1W63 - chains M and S of the 4 polymer chains in the assembly; structure by X-ray diffraction, 4.00 A resolution.

Chain M:
Protein: Adaptor-related protein complex 1, mu 1 subunit
Source organism: Mus musculus
UniProt: P35585 (A1M1_MOUSE); residue numbers follow UniProt; this construct covers 1-423
Amino-acid sequence (423 residues; each row starts with the number of its first residue):
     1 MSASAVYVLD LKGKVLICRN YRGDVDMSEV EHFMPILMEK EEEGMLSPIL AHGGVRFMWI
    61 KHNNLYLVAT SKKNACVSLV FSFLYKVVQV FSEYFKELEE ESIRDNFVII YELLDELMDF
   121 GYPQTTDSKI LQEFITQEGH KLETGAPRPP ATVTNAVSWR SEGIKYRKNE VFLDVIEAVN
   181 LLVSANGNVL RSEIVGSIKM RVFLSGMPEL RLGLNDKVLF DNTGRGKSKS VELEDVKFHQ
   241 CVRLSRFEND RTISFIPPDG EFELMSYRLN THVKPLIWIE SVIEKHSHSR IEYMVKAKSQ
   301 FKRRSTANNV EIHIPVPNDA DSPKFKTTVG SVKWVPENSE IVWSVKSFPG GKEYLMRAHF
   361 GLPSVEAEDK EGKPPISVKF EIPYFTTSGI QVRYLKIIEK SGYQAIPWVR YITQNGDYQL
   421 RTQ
Disordered / not traced: 1, 146-156, 219-231, 363-372
Sequence notes: conflict Phe-134 (Tyr in P35585), Ile-406 (Leu in P35585)
Swiss-Prot annotation at these positions:
  - modified residue: Ser-2 (N-acetylserine), Thr-152 (Phosphothreonine), Thr-154 (Phosphothreonine), Thr-223 (Phosphothreonine)
From the paper describing this entry:
  - post-translational modification sites: Thr-154 (citing earlier work)

Chain S:
Protein: Adapter-related protein complex 1 sigma 1A subunit
Source organism: Mus musculus
UniProt: P61967 (A1S1_MOUSE); residue numbers follow UniProt; this construct covers 1-158
Amino-acid sequence (158 residues; each row starts with the number of its first residue):
     1 MMRFMLLFSR QGKLRLQKWY LATSDKERKK MVRELMQVVL ARKPKMCSFL EWRDLKVVYK
    61 RYASLYFCCA IEGQDNELIT LELIHRYVEL LDKYFGSVCE LDIIFNFEKA YFILDEFLMG
   121 GDVQDTSKKS VLKAIEQADL LQEEDESPRS VLEEMGLA
Disordered / not traced: 150-158
Swiss-Prot annotation at these positions:
  - modified residue: Ser-147 (Phosphoserine)

Interface between chain M and chain S:
Pairs across the interface (10):
  Lys-12(M) with Gln-37(S), hydrogen bond
  Asn-186(M) with Asp-54(S), hydrogen bond
  Asn-188(M) with Glu-51(S); Trp-52(S); Arg-53(S); Asp-54(S)
  Leu-190(M) with Arg-53(S)
  Glu-234(M) with Lys-26(S), salt bridge
  Asn-270(M) with Lys-30(S)
  His-272(M) with Glu-34(S), salt bridge
Also at the interface, not in a pair above, chain M (11 interface residues in all): Glu-31, Val-189, Glu-232, Arg-421
Also at the interface, not in a pair above, chain S (10 interface residues in all): Arg-33, Lys-43

Summary:
Chain M and chain S form an interface of 11 and 10 residues respectively, with 2 hydrogen bonds and 2 salt
bridges. Polar pairs include Glu-234(M)/Lys-26(S), His-272(M)/Glu-34(S) and Lys-12(M)/Gln-37(S). The paper
reports a modification site at Thr-154(M).
Chain M is Adaptor-related protein complex 1, mu 1 subunit and chain S is Adapter-related protein complex 1
sigma 1A subunit, both from Mus musculus; the structure, AP1 clathrin adaptor core, was determined by X-ray
diffraction.
